8ZGS - chains A and C of the 6 polymer chains in the assembly; structure by electron microscopy, 3.04 A resolution.

# Chain A
Molecule: High affinity immunoglobulin epsilon receptor subunit alpha
Organism: Rattus norvegicus
Reference sequence: P12371 (FCERA_RAT); residue numbers follow UniProt; this construct covers 1-245
Sequence (245 residues; each row starts with the number of its first residue):
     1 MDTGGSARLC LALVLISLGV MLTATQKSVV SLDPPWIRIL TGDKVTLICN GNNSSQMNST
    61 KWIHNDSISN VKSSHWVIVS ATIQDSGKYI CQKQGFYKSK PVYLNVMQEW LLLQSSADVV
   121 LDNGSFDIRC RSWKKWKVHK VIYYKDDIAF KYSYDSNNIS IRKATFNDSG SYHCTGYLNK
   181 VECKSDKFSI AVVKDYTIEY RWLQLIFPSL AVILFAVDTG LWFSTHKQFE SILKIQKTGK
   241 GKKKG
Disordered / not traced: 1-24, 237-245
UniProt features mapped onto this chain:
  - glycosylation (N-linked (GlcNAc...) asparagine): Asn52, Asn53, Asn58, Asn65, Asn123, Asn158, Asn167
Cystine bridges: Cys49-Cys91, Cys130-Cys174
Covalent attachments: N-acetylglucosamine (NAG) linked to Asn65, Asn158, Asn167

# Chain C
Molecule: High affinity immunoglobulin epsilon receptor subunit gamma
Organism: Rattus norvegicus
Reference sequence: P20411 (FCERG_RAT); residues 1-86 here = UniProt positions 1-86
Sequence (86 residues; row label = number of the first residue in the row):
     1 MIPAVILFLL LLVEEAAALG EPQLCYILDA ILFLYGIVLT LLYCRLKIQV RKADIASREK
    61 SDAVYTGLNT RNQETYETLK HEKPPQ
Disordered / not traced: 1-21, 59-86
UniProt features mapped onto this chain:
  - modified residue: Tyr65 (Phosphotyrosine), Tyr76 (Phosphotyrosine), Thr78 (Phosphothreonine)
From the paper describing this entry:
  - mutagenesis - L32G/Y43A, L39A/L42A: decreased expression with High affinity immunoglobulin epsilon receptor subunit alpha (chain A)
  - mutagenesis - L32G/Y43A: abolished binding to FcaRI
  - mutagenesis - L32G/Y43A, L39A/L42A: decreased binding to High affinity immunoglobulin epsilon receptor subunit alpha (chain A)
  - mutagenesis - L32G/Y43A, L39A/L42A: decreased binding to FcyRIIIA

# Interface between chain A and chain C
Pairs across the interface - 14 pairs, chain A then chain C:
  Gln204(A) with Tyr26(C)
  Leu214(A) with Ile37(C), hydrophobic
  Phe215(A) with Leu39(C), hydrophobic
  Asp218(A) with Leu39(C); Thr40(C), hydrogen bond (side chain-backbone); Tyr43(C)
  Leu221(A) with Lys47(C)
  Ser224(A) with Lys47(C), hydrogen bond
  Thr225(A) with Lys47(C); Val50(C)
  Gln228(A) with Lys47(C); Asp54(C)
  Ser231(A) with Asp54(C)
  Ile232(A) with Asp54(C)
Also at the interface, not in a pair above, chain A (17 interface residues in all): Arg201, Phe207, Pro208, Leu210, Val217, Trp222, Phe229
Also at the interface, not in a pair above, chain C (14 interface residues in all): Asp29, Leu32, Phe33, Gly36, Cys44, Leu46
The authors on this interface:
  - hot spots on chain C (mutagenesis) - L32G/Y43A: decreased binding to High affinity immunoglobulin epsilon receptor subunit alpha (chain A)

# In short
Chain A and chain C form an interface of 17 and 14 residues respectively; the contacts include 2 hydrogen
bonds. Polar pairs include Asp218(A)-Thr40(C) and Ser224(A)-Lys47(C). The paper reports that L32G/Y43A and
L39A/L42A of chain C reduce expression with High affinity immunoglobulin epsilon receptor subunit alpha (chain
A); L32G/Y43A and L39A/L42A of chain C reduce binding to High affinity immunoglobulin epsilon receptor subunit
alpha (chain A).
Chain A is High affinity immunoglobulin epsilon receptor subunit alpha and chain C is High affinity
immunoglobulin epsilon receptor subunit gamma, both from Rattus norvegicus; the structure, Structure of the
ige-fc bound to its high affinity receptor fc(epsilon)ri state2, was determined by electron microscopy
together with 8Y81, 8Y84, 8Z0T and 8ZGT from the same study.
